Entry 3TJB (X-ray diffraction, 2.38 A resolution); this record covers chains A and B of the 5 polymer chains in the assembly.

== Chain A (and B) ==
Name: Peroxiredoxin-4
From: Homo sapiens
Notes: EC 1.11.1.15; chain B of this document is another copy of the same molecule, construct and numbering; everything in this record applies to it too
UniProtKB: Q13162 (PRDX4_HUMAN); residues 38-271 here = UniProt positions 38-271
Sequence (254 residues; row label = number of the first residue in the row):
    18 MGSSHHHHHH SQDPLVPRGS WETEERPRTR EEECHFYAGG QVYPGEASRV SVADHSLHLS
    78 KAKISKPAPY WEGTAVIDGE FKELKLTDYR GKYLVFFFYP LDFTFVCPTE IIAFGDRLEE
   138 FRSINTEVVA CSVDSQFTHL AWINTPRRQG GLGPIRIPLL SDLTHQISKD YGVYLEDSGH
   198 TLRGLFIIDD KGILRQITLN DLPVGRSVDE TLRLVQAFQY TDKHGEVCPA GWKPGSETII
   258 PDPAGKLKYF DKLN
Unresolved in the structure: 18-75, 246-271 (chain B: 18-75, 243-271)
Sequence notes: expression tag (18-37)
Curated features (UniProtKB/Swiss-Prot):
  - active site: Cys124 (Cysteine sulfenic acid (-SOH) intermediate)

== Interface between chain A and chain B ==
Residue-residue contacts (50):
  Ile81(A) - Leu199(B)  hydrophobic
  Ile81(A) - Leu216(B)
  Ile81(A) - Asp218(B)
  Ser82(A) - Asp218(B)
  Leu199(A) - Ile81(B)  hydrophobic
  Arg212(A) - Asn217(B)
  Arg212(A) - Asp218(B)  salt bridge
  Arg212(A) - Pro220(B)
  Gln213(A) - Thr215(B)
  Gln213(A) - Leu216(B)  hydrogen bond (side chain-backbone)
  Gln213(A) - Asn217(B)  hydrogen bond
  Ile214(A) - Ile214(B)
  Ile214(A) - Thr215(B)
  Ile214(A) - Leu216(B)  hydrogen bond (backbone-backbone)
  Thr215(A) - Gln213(B)
  Thr215(A) - Ile214(B)
  Leu216(A) - Ile81(B)
  Leu216(A) - Gln213(B)
  Leu216(A) - Ile214(B)  hydrogen bond (backbone-backbone)
  Asn217(A) - Arg212(B)
  Asn217(A) - Gln213(B)  hydrogen bond
  Asp218(A) - Ile81(B)
  Asp218(A) - Ser82(B)  hydrogen bond
  Asp218(A) - Arg212(B)  salt bridge
  Asp218(A) - Phe235(B)
  Pro220(A) - Thr238(B)
  Val221(A) - Leu231(B)  hydrophobic
  Val221(A) - Ala234(B)  hydrophobic
  Val221(A) - Phe235(B)  hydrophobic
  Gly222(A) - Arg230(B)  hydrogen bond (backbone-side chain)
  Arg223(A) - Arg230(B)
  Ser224(A) - Glu227(B)
  Ser224(A) - Arg230(B)
  Glu227(A) - Ser224(B)
  Glu227(A) - Glu227(B)
  Arg230(A) - Gly222(B)  hydrogen bond (side chain-backbone)
  Arg230(A) - Arg223(B)
  Arg230(A) - Ser224(B)
  Leu231(A) - Asn217(B)
  Leu231(A) - Val221(B)  hydrophobic
  Ala234(A) - Val221(B)
  Phe235(A) - Asp218(B)
  Phe235(A) - Val221(B)  hydrophobic
  Thr238(A) - Pro220(B)
  Thr238(A) - Val221(B)
  Glu243(A) - Val123(B)
  Glu243(A) - Arg200(B)  salt bridge
  Glu243(A) - Leu219(B)
  Glu243(A) - Pro220(B)
  Cys245(A) - Cys124(B)  disulfide
Interface residues without a listed pair, chain A (24 interface residues in all): Leu211
Interface residues without a listed pair, chain B (26 interface residues in all): Phe122
Disulfides between the chains: Cys245(A)-Cys124(B)
From the paper, about this interface:
  - specific contacts: Cys245(A)-Cys124(B) (covalent link)

== Overview ==
24 residues of chain A and 26 residues of chain B are in contact; the contacts include 1 disulfide bond, 8
hydrogen bonds and 3 salt bridges. Polar pairs include Arg212(A)-Asp218(B), Glu243(A)-Arg200(B) and
Gln213(A)-Leu216(B). The authors report a contact between Cys245(A) and Cys124(B).
Chain A and chain B are both Peroxiredoxin-4 (Homo sapiens); the structure, Crystal structure of wild-type
human peroxiredoxin IV, was determined by X-ray diffraction (same publication as 3TJF, 3TJG, 3TJJ and 3TJK).
